7KAH - chains C and D of the 6 polymer chains in the assembly; structure by electron microscopy, 3.10 A resolution.

== Chain C ==
Protein: Protein transport protein SSS1
From: Saccharomyces cerevisiae (strain ATCC 204508 / S288c)
UniProt: P35179 (SC61G_YEAST); residues 1-80 here = UniProt positions 1-80
Sequence (80 residues; row label = number of the first residue in the row):
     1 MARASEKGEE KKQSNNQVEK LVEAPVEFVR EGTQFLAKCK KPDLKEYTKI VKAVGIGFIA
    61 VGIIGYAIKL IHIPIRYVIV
Unresolved in the structure: 1-25

== Chain D ==
Protein: Protein translocation protein SEC63
From: Saccharomyces cerevisiae (strain ATCC 204508 / S288c)
UniProt: P14906 (SEC63_YEAST); residue numbers follow UniProt; this construct covers 2-663
Sequence (662 residues; row label = number of the first residue in the row):
     2 PTNYEYDEAS ETWPSFILTG LLMVVGPMTL LQIYQIFFGA NAEDGNSGKS KEFNEEVFKN
    62 LNEEYTSDEI KQFRRKFDKN SNKKSKIWSR RNIIIIVGWI LVAILLQRIN SNDAIKDAAT
   122 KLFDPYEILG ISTSASDRDI KSAYRKLSVK FHPDKLAKGL TPDEKSVMEE TYVQITKAYE
   182 SLTDELVRQN YLKYGHPDGP QSTSHGIALP RFLVDGSASP LLVVCYVALL GLILPYFVSR
   242 WWARTQSYTK KGIHNVTASN FVSNLVNYKP SEIVTTDLIL HWLSFAHEFK QFFPDLQPTD
   302 FEKLLQDHIN RRDSGKLNNA KFRIVAKCHS LLHGLLDIAC GFRNLDIALG AINTFKCIVQ
   362 AVPLTPNCQI LQLPNVDKEH FITKTGDIHT LGKLFTLEDA KIGEVLGIKD QAKLNETLRV
   422 ASHIPNLKII KADFLVPGEN QVTPSSTPYI SLKVLVRSAK QPLIPTSLIP EENLTEPQDF
   482 ESQRDPFAMM SKQPLVPYSF APFFPTKRRG SWCCLVSSQK DGKILQTPII IEKLSYKNLN
   542 DDKDFFDKRI KMDLTKHEKF DINDWEIGTI KIPLGQPAPE TVGDFFFRVI VKSTDYFTTD
   602 LDITMNMKVR DSPAVEQVEV YSEEDDEYST DDDETESDDE SDASDYTDID TDTEAEDDES
   662 PE
Unresolved in the structure: 2, 37-53, 79-92, 116-201, 613-663
UniProt features mapped onto this chain:
  - modified residue: Ser512 (Phosphoserine)
  - mutagenesis: Ala179 (A179T: Temperature-sensitive), Pro426 (P426L: Temperature-sensitive), Ile431 (I431N: Temperature-sensitive), Pro503 (P503A: Temperature-sensitive), Gly511 (G511R: Temperature-sensitive), Thr652 (T652A: Abolishes interaction with SEC62; defect in protein translocation), Thr654 (T654A: Abolishes interaction with SEC62; defect in protein translocation)
What the authors report for this chain:
  - mutagenesis - E440R/F481S: unchanged growth
  - mutagenesis - E440R/F481S: decreased growth in response to pore-mutant (PM) Sec61alpha

== Interface between chain C and chain D ==
Pairs across the interface (11; chain C residue first):
  Tyr66(C) - Phe17(D)
  His72(C) - Tyr227(D)
  Ile73(C) - Tyr7(D)
  Pro74(C) - Tyr7(D)
  Pro74(C) - Val215(D)
  Pro74(C) - Leu223(D)  hydrophobic
  Ile75(C) - Tyr227(D)  hydrophobic
  Tyr77(C) - Val215(D)  hydrophobic
  Val78(C) - Val215(D)  hydrophobic
  Val78(C) - Ser220(D)
  Ile79(C) - Val224(D)  hydrophobic
Other interface residues (no listed pair), chain C (9 interface residues in all): Leu70
Other interface residues (no listed pair), chain D (11 interface residues in all): Tyr5, Ile208, Leu210, Arg212

== Summary ==
The interface between chain C and chain D involves 9 residues on one side and 11 on the other. UniProt lists 7
mutagenesis sites on chain D. From the paper: E440R/F481S of chain D reduce growth in response to pore-mutant
(PM) Sec61alpha; E440R/F481S of chain D leave growth unchanged.
Here chain C is Protein transport protein SSS1 and chain D is Protein translocation protein SEC63, both from
Saccharomyces cerevisiae (strain ATCC 204508 / S288c). Entry 7KAH (Cryo-EM structure of the Sec complex from
S. cerevisiae, wild-type, class without Sec62) was determined by electron microscopy (same publication as
7KAI, 7KAJ, 7KAK, 7KAL, 7KAM, 7KAN and 8 further entries).
